6ILP - chains B and D of the 4 polymer chains in the assembly; structure by electron microscopy, 2.90 A resolution.

# Chain B
Molecule: Capsid protein VP2
From: Echovirus E6
Chain sequence (252 residues; numbered 10 to 261; the number before each row is that of its first residue):
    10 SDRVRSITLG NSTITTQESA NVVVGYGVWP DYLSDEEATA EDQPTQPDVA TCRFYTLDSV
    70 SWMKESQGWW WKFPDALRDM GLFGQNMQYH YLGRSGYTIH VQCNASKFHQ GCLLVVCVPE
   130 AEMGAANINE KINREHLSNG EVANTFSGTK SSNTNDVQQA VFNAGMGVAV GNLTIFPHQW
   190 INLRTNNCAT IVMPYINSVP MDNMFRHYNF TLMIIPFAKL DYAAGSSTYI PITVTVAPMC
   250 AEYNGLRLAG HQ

# Chain D
Molecule: Capsid protein VP4
From: Echovirus E6
Chain sequence (68 residues; each row starts with the number of its first residue):
     1 GAQVSTQKTG AHETSLSASG NSTIHYTNIN YYKDAASNSA NRQDFTQDPG KFTEPVKDIM
    61 VKSLPALN
Unresolved in the structure: 14-23

# Chain B / chain D interface
Contacting residue pairs (15):
  Ser10(B) - Asn68(D)  hydrogen bond (side chain-backbone)
  Asp11(B) - Asn68(D)
  Arg12(B) - Leu67(D)
  Arg14(B) - Asp58(D)  salt bridge
  Asn30(B) - Val56(D)
  Asn30(B) - Lys57(D)  hydrogen bond (side chain-backbone)
  Asn30(B) - Asp58(D)
  Asn30(B) - Met60(D)
  Val31(B) - Val56(D)
  Val31(B) - Lys57(D)  hydrogen bond (backbone-backbone)
  Val32(B) - Pro55(D)
  Val32(B) - Val56(D)  hydrophobic
  Val33(B) - Pro55(D)  hydrogen bond (backbone-backbone)
  Tyr35(B) - Lys51(D)
  Tyr35(B) - Phe52(D)  hydrophobic
Other interface residues (no listed pair), chain B (12 interface residues in all): Ser28, Ala29, Gly34

# Overview
12 residues of chain B and 9 residues of chain D are in contact; the contacts include 4 hydrogen bonds and 1
salt bridge. Polar contacts include Arg14(B)-Asp58(D), Ser10(B)-Asn68(D) and Asn30(B)-Lys57(D).
Here chain B is Capsid protein VP2 and chain D is Capsid protein VP4, both from Echovirus E6. Entry 6ILP
(Cryo-EM structure of full Echovirus 6 particle at PH 7.4) was determined by electron microscopy, deposited
together with 6ILJ, 6ILK, 6ILL, 6ILM, 6ILN and 6ILO.
